PDB entry 6NUW | electron microscopy, 4.25 A resolution (low resolution: residue-level contacts below are approximate; hydrogen-bond / salt-bridge calls are withheld) | chains F and I of the 13 polymer chains in the assembly

[Chain F]
Protein: Inner kinetochore subunit OKP1
From: Saccharomyces cerevisiae (strain ATCC 204508 / S288c)
Reference sequence: P53298 (CENPQ_YEAST); residues 1-406 here = UniProt positions 1-406
Amino-acid sequence (406 residues; row label = number of the first residue in the row):
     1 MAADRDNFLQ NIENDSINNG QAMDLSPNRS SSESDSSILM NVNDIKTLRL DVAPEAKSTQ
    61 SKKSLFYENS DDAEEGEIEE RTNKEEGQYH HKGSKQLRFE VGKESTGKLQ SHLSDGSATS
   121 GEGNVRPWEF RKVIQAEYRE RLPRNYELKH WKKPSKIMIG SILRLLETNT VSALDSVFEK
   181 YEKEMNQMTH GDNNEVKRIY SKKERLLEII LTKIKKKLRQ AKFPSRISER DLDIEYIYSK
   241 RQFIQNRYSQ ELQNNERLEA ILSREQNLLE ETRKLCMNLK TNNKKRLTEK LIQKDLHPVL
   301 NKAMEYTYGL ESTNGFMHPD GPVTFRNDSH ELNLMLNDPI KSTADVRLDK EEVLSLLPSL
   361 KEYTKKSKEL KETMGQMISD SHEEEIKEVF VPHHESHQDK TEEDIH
Unresolved in the structure: 1-161, 225-232, 296-322, 387-406
Swiss-Prot annotation at these positions:
  - region: M317 to I340 (CTF19-MCM21 binding motif)
  - modified residue: S70 (Phosphoserine)

[Chain I]
Protein: Inner kinetochore subunit AME1
From: Saccharomyces cerevisiae (strain ATCC 204508 / S288c)
Reference sequence: P38313 (CENPU_YEAST); residue numbers follow UniProt; this construct covers 1-324
Amino-acid sequence (330 residues; each row starts with the number of its first residue):
     1 MDRDTKLAFR LRGSHSRRTD DIDDDVIVFK TPNAVYREEN SPIQSPVQPI LSSPKLANSF
    61 EFPITTNNVN AQDRHEHGYQ PLDAEDYPMI DSENKSLISE SPQNVRNDED LTTRYNFDDI
   121 PIRQLSSSIT SVTTIDVLSS LFINLFENDL IPQALKDFNK SDDDQFRKLL YKLDLRLFQT
   181 ISDQMTRDLK DILDINVSNN ELCYQLKQVL ARKEDLNQQI ISVRNEIQEL KAGKDWHDLQ
   241 NEQAKLNDKV KLNKRLNDLT STLLGKYEGD RKIMSQDSED DSIRDDSNIL DIAHFVDLMD
   301 PYNGLLKKIN KINENLSNEL QPSLHHHHHH
Unresolved in the structure: 1-123, 151-169, 278-288, 322-330
Construct notes: expression tag (325-330)

[Chain F / chain I interface]
Pairs across the interface (39; chain F residue first):
  E179(F) - Q184(I)
  K180(F) - L177(I)
  K183(F) - R176(I)
  Q187(F) - L173(I)
  Q187(F) - R176(I)
  D233(F) - I192(I)
  I234(F) - I192(I)
  I237(F) - I195(I)
  I237(F) - N196(I)
  R241(F) - N199(I)
  I244(F) - N199(I)
  I244(F) - L202(I)
  Y248(F) - L206(I)
  Y248(F) - V209(I)
  E251(F) - V209(I)
  E251(F) - L210(I)
  N254(F) - K213(I)
  N255(F) - V209(I)
  N255(F) - K213(I)
  L258(F) - K213(I)
  L258(F) - L216(I)
  L258(F) - N217(I)
  E259(F) - L216(I)
  I261(F) - R224(I)
  L262(F) - Q219(I)
  L262(F) - I220(I)
  E265(F) - V223(I)
  L268(F) - I227(I)
  L269(F) - I227(I)
  T272(F) - I227(I)
  L279(F) - K234(I)
  L279(F) - D238(I)
  N283(F) - D238(I)
  E289(F) - L246(I)
  K371(F) - I289(I)
  K371(F) - A293(I)
  K371(F) - D297(I)
  I378(F) - V296(I)
  E385(F) - K307(I)
Interface residues without a listed pair, chain F (37 interface residues in all): S176, E184, N186, H190, R247, L252, Q266, D295, M374, G375
Interface residues without a listed pair, chain I (35 interface residues in all): K172, T180, R212, E226, L230, K249, I292

[Overview]
The interface between chain F and chain I involves 37 residues on one side and 35 on the other.
Here chain F is Inner kinetochore subunit OKP1 and chain I is Inner kinetochore subunit AME1, both from
Saccharomyces cerevisiae (strain ATCC 204508 / S288c). Entry 6NUW (Yeast Ctf19 complex) was determined by
electron microscopy.
